6WDT - chains C and H of the 6 polymer chains in the assembly; structure by electron microscopy, 3.10 A resolution.

Chain C:
Name: viral protein 3
From: Enterovirus D68
UniProtKB: A0A097BW12 (A0A097BW12_9ENTO); residues 1-247 here correspond to UniProt positions 318-564 (UniProt number = residue number + 317)
Chain sequence (247 residues; row label = number of the first residue in the row):
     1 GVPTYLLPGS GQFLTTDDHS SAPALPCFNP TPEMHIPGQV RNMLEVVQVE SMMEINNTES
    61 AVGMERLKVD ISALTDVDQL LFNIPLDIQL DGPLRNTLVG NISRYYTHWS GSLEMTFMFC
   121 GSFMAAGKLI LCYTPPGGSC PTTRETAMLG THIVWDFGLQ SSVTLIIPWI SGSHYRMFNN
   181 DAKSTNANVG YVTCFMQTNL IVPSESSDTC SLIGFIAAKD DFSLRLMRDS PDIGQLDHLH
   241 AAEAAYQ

Chain H:
Name: EV68-228 heavy chain
From: Homo sapiens
Chain sequence (126 residues; each row starts with the number of its first residue; note: 1 number in that range is skipped by the numbering (no residue carries it; nothing is unmodelled there); a row labelled like 61A-61C holds insertion residues (61A, then the next letters in order)):
     1 QVQLQESGPG LVKPSETLSL TCTVSGYLIS NGYYWGWIRQ SPGKGLEWIG SIYYTRDTYY
    61 N
61A-61C WSL
    63 KSRITISVDT SKKQFSLKLY SVTAADTAVY YCVRHEGSCN DGSCYGSFVD NWGQGTLVTV
   123 SS
Not modelled in the structure: 1, 61A-61C
Cystine bridges: Cys22-Cys94, Cys101-Cys106

How chain C and chain H interact:
Residue-residue contacts - 18 pairs, chain C then chain H:
  Gly234(C) - Asn102(H)  hydrogen bond (backbone-side chain)
  Gln235(C) - Asn102(H)
  Leu236(C) - Tyr53(H)
  Leu236(C) - Asp57(H)
  Leu236(C) - Tyr59(H)
  Leu236(C) - Cys101(H)
  Leu236(C) - Asn102(H)  hydrogen bond (backbone-side chain)
  Asp237(C) - Tyr34(H)  hydrogen bond
  Asp237(C) - Tyr53(H)
  Asp237(C) - Gly99(H)
  Asp237(C) - Ser100(H)  hydrogen bond
  Asp237(C) - Cys101(H)  hydrogen bond (side chain-backbone)
  Asp237(C) - Asn102(H)
  His238(C) - Asn31(H)
  His238(C) - Tyr53(H)  hydrogen bond (backbone-side chain)
  His238(C) - Tyr54(H)  hydrogen bond
  Glu243(C) - Tyr27(H)
  Glu243(C) - Tyr33(H)  hydrogen bond
Interface residues without a listed pair, chain H (16 interface residues in all): Gly32, Thr55, Asp103, Gly104

Summary:
Chain C and chain H form an interface of 6 and 16 residues respectively; the contacts include 8 hydrogen
bonds. Polar contacts include Gly234(C)-Asn102(H), Leu236(C)-Asn102(H) and Asp237(C)-Tyr34(H).
Chain C is viral protein 3 (Enterovirus D68) and chain H is EV68-228 heavy chain (Homo sapiens); the
structure, Enterovirus D68 in complex with human monoclonal antibody EV68-228, was determined by electron
microscopy, deposited together with 6WDS.
